9B7M - chains A and F of the 8 polymer chains in the assembly; structure by electron microscopy, 2.82 A resolution.

Chain A (and F):
Protein: Capsid protein VP1
Source organism: Adeno-associated virus
Notes: chain F of this document is another copy of the same molecule, construct and numbering; everything in this record applies to it too
UniProtKB: Q6JC22 (Q6JC22_9VIRU); numbering as in UniProt (aligned over 203-736)
Amino-acid sequence (534 residues; each row starts with the number of its first residue):
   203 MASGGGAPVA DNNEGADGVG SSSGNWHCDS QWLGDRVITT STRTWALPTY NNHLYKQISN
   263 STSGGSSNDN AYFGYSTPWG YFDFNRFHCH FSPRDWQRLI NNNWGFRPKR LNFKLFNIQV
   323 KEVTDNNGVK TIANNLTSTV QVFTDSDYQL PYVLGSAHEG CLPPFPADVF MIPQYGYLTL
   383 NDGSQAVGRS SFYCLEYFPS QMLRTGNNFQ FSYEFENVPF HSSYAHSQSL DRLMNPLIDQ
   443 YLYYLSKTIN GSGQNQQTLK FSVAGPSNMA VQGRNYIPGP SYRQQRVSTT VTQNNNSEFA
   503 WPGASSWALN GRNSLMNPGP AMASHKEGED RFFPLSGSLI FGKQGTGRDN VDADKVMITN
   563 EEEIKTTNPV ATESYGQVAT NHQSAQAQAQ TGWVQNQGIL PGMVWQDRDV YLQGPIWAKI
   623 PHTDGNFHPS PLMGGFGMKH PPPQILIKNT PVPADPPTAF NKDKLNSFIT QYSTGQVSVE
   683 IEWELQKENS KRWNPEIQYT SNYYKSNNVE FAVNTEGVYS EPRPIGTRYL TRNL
Disordered / not traced: 203-240, 296-306, 429-475, 687-736 (chain F: 203-218, 657-668)
What the authors report for this chain:
  - mutagenesis - Q588R: abolished binding to Fab1-1

How chain A and chain F interact:
Contacting residue pairs - 115 pairs, chain A then chain F:
  L256(A) - E718(F)
  Y257(A) - F367(F)  hydrophobic
  Y257(A) - A369(F)  hydrophobic
  Y257(A) - V715(F)
  Y257(A) - G719(F)
  K258(A) - N716(F)
  K258(A) - T717(F)
  K258(A) - G719(F)
  Q259(A) - N709(F)  hydrogen bond (side chain-backbone)
  Q259(A) - N710(F)
  Q259(A) - V715(F)
  Q259(A) - N716(F)  hydrogen bond (backbone-backbone)
  Q259(A) - T717(F)
  F275(A) - V711(F)  hydrophobic
  Y277(A) - V711(F)
  Y277(A) - A714(F)
  Y277(A) - V715(F)
  N328(A) - V331(F)
  N337(A) - K323(F)
  N337(A) - N336(F)  hydrogen bond
  L338(A) - V221(F)
  L338(A) - N336(F)
  T339(A) - V221(F)
  T339(A) - Q321(F)
  T339(A) - N336(F)
  T339(A) - L338(F)
  T339(A) - T407(F)
  S340(A) - Q321(F)
  T341(A) - N319(F)
  Q343(A) - W228(F)
  D384(A) - K707(F)
  Q387(A) - K707(F)
  Q387(A) - S708(F)
  Q387(A) - N709(F)  hydrogen bond
  A388(A) - Y706(F)
  A388(A) - K707(F)
  A388(A) - S708(F)  hydrogen bond (backbone-backbone)
  A388(A) - V711(F)  hydrophobic
  V389(A) - Y705(F)  hydrophobic
  V389(A) - Y706(F)
  G390(A) - S703(F)
  G390(A) - N704(F)
  G390(A) - Y705(F)
  G390(A) - Y706(F)
  R391(A) - Y705(F)
  F394(A) - F367(F)  hydrophobic
  F394(A) - F713(F)
  F394(A) - A714(F)  hydrophobic
  F394(A) - V715(F)  hydrophobic
  C396(A) - F367(F)  hydrophobic
  C396(A) - P368(F)
  E398(A) - W228(F)  hydrogen bond (backbone-side chain)
  E398(A) - C230(F)
  E398(A) - P368(F)
  E398(A) - A369(F)
  Y399(A) - C230(F)
  Y399(A) - S232(F)  hydrogen bond
  Y399(A) - S294(F)
  Y399(A) - D297(F)  hydrogen bond
  F400(A) - W228(F)
  F400(A) - C230(F)
  P401(A) - W228(F)
  P401(A) - C230(F)
  S402(A) - N227(F)
  S402(A) - W228(F)  hydrogen bond (backbone-backbone)
  Q403(A) - N227(F)
  M404(A) - S224(F)  hydrogen bond (backbone-side chain)
  M404(A) - G226(F)
  M404(A) - N227(F)  hydrogen bond (backbone-side chain)
  M404(A) - W228(F)
  M404(A) - N319(F)
  M404(A) - Q678(F)
  R406(A) - G220(F)
  R406(A) - V221(F)  hydrogen bond (side chain-backbone)
  R406(A) - G222(F)
  R406(A) - S223(F)
  R406(A) - S224(F)
  R406(A) - N319(F)
  R406(A) - I320(F)  hydrogen bond (side chain-backbone)
  R406(A) - T407(F)  hydrogen bond (side chain-backbone)
  T407(A) - G222(F)
  G408(A) - G222(F)  hydrogen bond (backbone-backbone)
  N409(A) - G222(F)
  N409(A) - S223(F)  hydrogen bond
  N409(A) - S224(F)  hydrogen bond (side chain-backbone)
  T652(A) - Q678(F)
  P653(A) - V371(F)  hydrophobic
  V654(A) - Q321(F)
  V654(A) - K323(F)
  P655(A) - A248(F)  hydrophobic
  P655(A) - Y674(F)  hydrogen bond (backbone-side chain)
  P655(A) - T676(F)
  A656(A) - Y674(F)
  D657(A) - K332(F)  salt bridge
  D657(A) - Y674(F)
  P658(A) - P250(F)  hydrophobic
  P658(A) - Y674(F)
  P659(A) - P250(F)
  P659(A) - M373(F)
  T660(A) - T251(F)
  T660(A) - Y252(F)
  A661(A) - M373(F)
  F662(A) - G362(F)
  F662(A) - M373(F)
  F662(A) - I374(F)
  F662(A) - P375(F)  hydrophobic
  N663(A) - M373(F)
  K664(A) - E361(F)
  K666(A) - D370(F)  salt bridge
  K666(A) - V371(F)
  K666(A) - G719(F)  hydrogen bond (side chain-backbone)
  L667(A) - A248(F)  hydrophobic
  L667(A) - V371(F)  hydrogen bond (backbone-backbone)
  F670(A) - V371(F)  hydrophobic
  I671(A) - Y674(F)
Interface residues without a listed pair, chain A (53 interface residues in all): H255, T264, E324, S392
Interface residues without a listed pair, chain F (65 interface residues in all): H229, D231, T246, L249, F318, V325, I334, F372, Q376, G408, V720

Overview:
53 residues of chain A face 65 of chain F across their interface; the contacts include 20 hydrogen bonds and 2
salt bridges. Polar pairs include D657(A)-K332(F), K666(A)-D370(F) and Q259(A)-N709(F). From the paper: Q588R
of chain A abolishes binding to Fab1-1.
Both chains are Capsid protein VP1 (Adeno-associated virus). Entry 9B7M (Fab2-3 in complex with the capsid of
Adeno-associated virus type 9) was determined by electron microscopy, deposited together with 9B6N, 9B6O,
9B6Q, 9B6R, 9B6S, 9B6T and 9 further entries.
